1ZPG - chain A; structure by X-ray diffraction, 1.90 A resolution.

[Chain A]
Name: Arginase 1
From: Rattus norvegicus
Notes: EC 3.5.3.1
UniProt: P07824 (ARGI1_RAT); residue numbers follow UniProt; this construct covers 6-319
Sequence (314 residues; each row starts with the number of its first residue):
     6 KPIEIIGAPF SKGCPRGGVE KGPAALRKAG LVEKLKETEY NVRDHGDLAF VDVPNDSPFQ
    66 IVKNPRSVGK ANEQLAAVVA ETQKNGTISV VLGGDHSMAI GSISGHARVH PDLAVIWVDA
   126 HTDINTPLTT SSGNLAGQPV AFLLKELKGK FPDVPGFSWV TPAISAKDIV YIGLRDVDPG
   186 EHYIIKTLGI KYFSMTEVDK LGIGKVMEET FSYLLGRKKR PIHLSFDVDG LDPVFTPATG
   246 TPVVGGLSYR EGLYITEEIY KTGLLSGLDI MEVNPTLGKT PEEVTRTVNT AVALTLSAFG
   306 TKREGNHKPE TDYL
Differences from the reference sequence: modified residue (19); engineered mutation A119 (Cys in P07824), A141 (His in P07824), A168 (Cys in P07824), A303 (Cys in P07824)
Modified / non-standard residues: C19 ((2S)-2-amino-3-[(3-aminopropyl)sulfanyl]propan-1-ol; BPE)
UniProt features mapped onto this chain:
  - binding site (Mn(2+)): H101, D124, H126, D128, D232, D234
  - binding site (substrate): H126 to N130, S137 to N139, D183, T246, E277
  - modified residue: K17 (N6-succinyllysine), S62 (Phosphoserine), S72 (Phosphoserine), K75 (N6-succinyllysine), S163 (Phosphoserine), S217 (Phosphoserine), T281 (Phosphothreonine)
  - mutagenesis: H101 (H101E: Reduced catalytic activity. No effect on manganese binding), D128 (D128E/N: Reduced manganese binding and strongly reduced catalytic activity), D232 (D232A: Loss of one manganese ion and strongly reduced catalytic activity; D232C: Reduced manganese binding and strongly reduced catalytic activity), D234 (D234A/E/H: Reduced manganese binding and strongly reduced catalytic activity), G235 (G235A: 56% of wild-type activity; G235R: Loss of manganese-binding and activity)
Ion coordination: Mn2+ site 1: H101, D124, D128, D232; Mn2+ site 2: D124, H126, D232, D234

[In short]
H101, D124, D128 and D232 form the Mn2+ site 1. D124, H126, D232 and D234 form the Mn2+ site 2. UniProt lists
6 Mn2+-binding residues, 11 substrate-binding residues and 5 mutagenesis sites.
Chain A is Arginase 1 (Rattus norvegicus); the structure, Arginase I covalently modified with propylamine at
Q19C, was determined by X-ray diffraction, deposited together with 1ZPE, 1TA1, 1TBH, 1TBJ and 1TBL.
